Entry 5SWK (X-ray diffraction, 1.92 A resolution); this record covers chains C and D of the 4 polymer chains in the assembly.

== Chain C (and D) ==
Protein: De novo protein based on the inhibitor Amoebiasin-1
From: Entamoeba histolytica
Notes: chain D of this document is another copy of the same molecule, construct and numbering; everything in this record applies to it too
Amino-acid sequence (110 residues; numbered -2 to 107; the number before each row is that of its first residue; numbers below 1 keep their minus sign (Gly-2 is residue -2)):
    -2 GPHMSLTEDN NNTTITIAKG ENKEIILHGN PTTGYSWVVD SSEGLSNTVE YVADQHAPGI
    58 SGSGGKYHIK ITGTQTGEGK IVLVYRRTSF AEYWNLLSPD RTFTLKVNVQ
Unresolved in the structure: -2 to 1, 54-59 (chain D: -2 to 0, 54-59)

== Interface between chain C and chain D ==
Residue-residue contacts - 111 pairs, chain C then chain D:
  Leu3(C) with Leu102(D), hydrophobic
  Thr4(C) with Phe100(D)
  Glu5(C) with Arg98(D), salt bridge; Phe100(D)
  Asn7(C) with Leu102(D)
  Asn8(C) with Thr99(D), hydrogen bond (side chain-backbone); Phe100(D); Thr101(D), hydrogen bond (side chain-backbone)
  Asn9(C) with Thr101(D), hydrogen bond (backbone-backbone)
  Thr10(C) with Thr101(D); Leu102(D); Lys103(D), hydrogen bond (backbone-backbone)
  Thr11(C) with Lys103(D); Asn105(D)
  Ile12(C) with Leu102(D), hydrophobic; Lys103(D), hydrogen bond (backbone-backbone); Val104(D); Asn105(D), hydrogen bond (backbone-backbone)
  Thr13(C) with Asn105(D)
  Ile14(C) with Val104(D), hydrophobic; Asn105(D), hydrogen bond (backbone-backbone); Val106(D); Gln107(D), hydrogen bond (backbone-backbone)
  Lys16(C) with Val106(D); Gln107(D)
  Ile22(C) with Phe100(D), hydrophobic; Leu102(D), hydrophobic
  Leu24(C) with Phe100(D), hydrophobic
  Trp34(C) with Arg98(D); Phe100(D)
  Leu42(C) with Val104(D), hydrophobic
  Thr71(C) with Gln72(D), hydrogen bond (backbone-side chain)
  Gln72(C) with Gln72(D); Val106(D)
  Thr73(C) with Val106(D); Gln107(D), hydrogen bond (side chain-backbone)
  Gly74(C) with Val104(D); Asn105(D); Val106(D), hydrogen bond (backbone-backbone)
  Glu75(C) with Val104(D)
  Gly76(C) with Lys103(D); Val104(D), hydrogen bond (backbone-backbone)
  Lys77(C) with Leu102(D)
  Ile78(C) with Phe100(D); Thr101(D); Leu102(D), hydrogen bond (backbone-backbone)
  Val79(C) with Thr99(D); Phe100(D); Thr101(D)
  Leu80(C) with Thr99(D); Phe100(D), hydrogen bond (backbone-backbone)
  Val81(C) with Asp97(D); Arg98(D)
  Tyr82(C) with Asp97(D); Arg98(D), hydrogen bond (backbone-backbone)
  Arg83(C) with Asp97(D)
  Ala88(C) with Ala88(D), hydrophobic
  Asp97(C) with Val81(D); Tyr82(D); Arg83(D)
  Arg98(C) with Trp34(D); Val81(D); Tyr82(D), hydrogen bond (backbone-backbone)
  Thr99(C) with Asn8(D); Leu80(D)
  Phe100(C) with Thr4(D); Asn8(D); Ile22(D), hydrophobic; Leu24(D), hydrophobic; Trp34(D); Ile78(D); Val79(D); Leu80(D), hydrogen bond (backbone-backbone)
  Thr101(C) with Asn8(D), hydrogen bond (backbone-side chain); Asn9(D), hydrogen bond (backbone-backbone); Thr10(D); Ile78(D)
  Leu102(C) with Asn7(D); Thr10(D); Ile12(D), hydrophobic; Lys77(D); Ile78(D), hydrogen bond (backbone-backbone)
  Lys103(C) with Thr10(D), hydrogen bond (backbone-backbone); Thr11(D); Ile12(D), hydrogen bond (backbone-backbone); Gly76(D)
  Val104(C) with Ile12(D); Ile14(D), hydrophobic; Leu42(D), hydrophobic; Gly74(D); Glu75(D); Gly76(D), hydrogen bond (backbone-backbone)
  Asn105(C) with Thr11(D); Ile12(D), hydrogen bond (backbone-backbone); Thr13(D); Ile14(D), hydrogen bond (backbone-backbone); Gly74(D); Glu75(D)
  Val106(C) with Ile14(D); Lys16(D); Gly41(D); Leu42(D), hydrophobic; Gly70(D); Gln72(D); Thr73(D); Gly74(D), hydrogen bond (backbone-backbone)
  Gln107(C) with Thr13(D); Ile14(D), hydrogen bond (backbone-backbone); Ala15(D); Lys16(D), hydrogen bond (backbone-backbone); Thr73(D), hydrogen bond (backbone-side chain)
Interface residues without a listed pair, chain C (46 interface residues in all): Ala15, Gly41, Ile68, Gly70, Asn92
Interface residues without a listed pair, chain D (47 interface residues in all): Leu3, Glu5, Tyr32, Ile68, Thr71, Ser86

== Overview ==
The interface between chain C and chain D involves 46 residues on one side and 47 on the other, with 29
hydrogen bonds and 1 salt bridge. Polar contacts include Glu5(C)-Arg98(D), Asn8(C)-Thr99(D) and
Asn8(C)-Thr101(D).
Chain C and chain D are both De novo protein based on the inhibitor Amoebiasin-1 (Entamoeba histolytica); the
structure, Crystal structure of p53 epitope-scaffold based on a inhibitor of cysteine proteases in complex
with human ..., was determined by X-ray diffraction.
